PDB entry 2WWA | electron microscopy, 8.90 A resolution (very low resolution: no residue pairs are listed; an interface is given only as per-side residue counts) | chains F and J of the 15 polymer chains in the assembly

# Chain F
Molecule: 25S RRNA
Organism: Saccharomyces cerevisiae
Sequence (25 nucleotides; numbered 1654 to 1678; the number before each row is that of its first residue):
  1654 CCACGUCAAC AGCAGUUGGA CGUGG

# Chain J
Molecule: 60S ribosomal protein L19
Organism: Saccharomyces cerevisiae
UniProt: P05735 (RL19_YEAST); residues 1-189 here = UniProt positions 1-189
Chain sequence (189 residues; each row starts with the number of its first residue):
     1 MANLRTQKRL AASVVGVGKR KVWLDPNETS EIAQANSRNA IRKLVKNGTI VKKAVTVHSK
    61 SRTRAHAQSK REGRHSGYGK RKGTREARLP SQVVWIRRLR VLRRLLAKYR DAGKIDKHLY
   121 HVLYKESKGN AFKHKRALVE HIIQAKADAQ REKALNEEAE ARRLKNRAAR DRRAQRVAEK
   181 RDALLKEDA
Not modelled in the structure: 54-189

# Interface between chain F and chain J
At this resolution (9 A) residue pairs are not listed: 8 residues of chain F and 6 of chain J lie at the interface.

# Overview
The interface between chain F and chain J involves 8 residues on one side and 6 on the other.
Here chain F is 25S RRNA and chain J is 60S ribosomal protein L19, both from Saccharomyces cerevisiae. Entry
2WWA (Cryo-EM structure of idle yeast Ssh1 complex bound to the yeast 80S ribosome) was determined by electron
microscopy together with 2WW9 and 2WWB from the same study.
